6YWV - chains A and 1 of the 43 polymer chains in the assembly; structure by electron microscopy, 3.03 A resolution.

[Chain A]
Molecule: 23 S rRNA
Organism: Neurospora crassa OR74A
Sequence (3464 nucleotides; each row starts with the number of its first residue; note: 28 numbers in that range are skipped by the numbering (no residue carries them; nothing is unmodelled there); a row labelled like 1655A-1655Z holds insertion residues (1655A, then the next letters in order)):
     1 AAAUGUAAUGGAUAUAAAGCUUAUGUUUAUAUAUAUAGACAUAUAUAAGU
    51 AUAUAAAGAGACUACUACCAAUAGCUACACUAUGUAUUAAGGAGAGUAUA
   101 ACUUAAUUUAUGUUUAUGAUUUUAUCAUACCCCUAAAAAUGACACCGAGG
   151 AGCAAGGGUCGGGUUAGCAUCCUGGUUCGUACACCUUGGUGACCUAGGCU
   201 AGUACCAGGUCCCCCUCUAAGGGACUUGUCCCCCUCUAAGGGACUUGCGU
   251 CGGUCCUAUCCUAGGCCGAAUAGGUGAAUAAAUACUUACGGACGGCCUUG
   301 GUCUGUCCUAGAGGUUAUCAACAUAUGAACUCUUAGAGAAAUUACUUAAU
   351 AAACGAAGUGAAUUGAAAUAUCUUAUUAACUUCAGGAAAAGAAAUCAAAC
   401 GAGAUUCUAUGAUUAGUGUGAACGAAAAUAGAGCAGCCUAUUAAAAUAAG
   451 UAAAAUGGCUUUAAAGCUGUUUGAAUAUUGUGGGGAACCUUCCUCAAAGG
   501 CUAAAUAUAAUACAUGAGUUACAGAGAAAAGUACCGUGAGGGAAAGCUUU
   551 GAAAUAGUAGUUUUAUAAGCAGCUCAAGCAAUAAGAAAGCGAGAGCGUAC
   601 CUUUUGCAUAAUGGGUCACCAAGUUAAUUUUAGAUGCGAGCGAAUUUAUU
   651 UAUGUUUUUACUGAUUAAACAAUAUAAUGAAUCAUAAUUAUUUUUGUAAC
   701 GAGUAUUAGUAUUAAAUCUUAAUUUAAUAUUAGUAUAAGUUUUCAGUAUG
   751 GCGGCUACAUAGCAUAAUCUAUGCAGCCAGCCAAUAAUUGGAUUUCCAAU
   801 CCAAUUUCGGUAAUAAAUAGAUGUGCAUAGUUAAACCGAUCAUUAAAAUA
   851 AUGAAUAGUGUCUAAAGUUAGACCCGAAGCCUGGUGAUCUUACUAUAGUC
   901 AGGACUAUAAAGGUCCGAACGGGUUAUCGUUGCAAAGAUAUCCGAAGAAC
   951 UAUGGUAAGCGAGUGAAAGACAACACUGACUAGGAUAGCUGGUUUUCUGC
  1001 GAAACCUAUAAUAGUAGGCAAUUUAAGUAACAUCUUAGUAGGUACAGAAC
  1051 UUAAUCUCAGACAAGAUGUAGAUUUUCAUACCUAUGUUUAGGUAUGAAAU
  1101 GCAUUUUUUUUUGUAUACAUCGGGGGAUCGUGAAGAUUUUAUCGGUGAGU
  1151 AUGUAGACUCGGAAUGACAAAGAUGAAUCUUGAAUAAUCAGACAUAGAAU
  1201 GAUAAGGUUGUAUGUCAAAAGGGAAACAGCCCAGAACAAGAGUUAAGGUU
  1251 CCAAAAUUAUUAUUAAGUGAAAUAAAGAAAGUUUUUAUAUAAGUCGACAA
  1301 GAAGAUGGGCUUGGAAGCAGCCAUAAUUUAAAGAUCUCGUAACAGAGCAC
  1351 UUGUUAAAUCUUAAAAGCAUCGAAAAUUUAACGGAUCUAAAUAAUAUACC
  1401 GAAACCUUGUCCAUAUGUAACAUUAGUAAUAAUAUGCUAUUAAUGUUAUU
  1451 UGAUGGGGUAGCAGAACGUUGAGUGAAUCUUAGAUUUUUUUUUUAUAACU
  1501 AAAUAUAGAUGAUAACUCAAGUGAGAAUGGUGACAUGAGUAACAAAAAAG
  1551 AGUUUAAGGUACCUAAAAGGUAUCUUAGAGUCUCGCCUAAAGCUUAUGGC
  1601 UACGUCAAGUAACGGCCUCUAAGUUUAUAAUCUGAAGAUUAUGACGAUGA
  1651 GAAAA
1655A-1655Z UAACGCGCAGAAGUGCGCUGCUUUGA
1656A-1656B UA
  1676 CUU
  1687 AUGGUACCAACAUUUAAAAGUGAAAAUUGUGCAGGAAGGAUCAGUAUCCU
  1737 UUCAUUCUUAUGUGGGGGAGUGGACAAAACUGAACAGAGUGUAUCUGAAC
  1787 ACAGAUGAGUCCACACCCCCCCCCAUGUAAUGAAUGAAUGACAAACCGUA
  1837 CCUAGAAUCUGAAACAAGUAAGCUAGUAGAGAAUACGAAGGCGUGAAUGA
  1887 GAUAACAAUCAUAAAGGAACUCGGCAAACUAACUACCGUAACUUAGGGAU
  1937 AAGGAGAGCUCAUUAGUCUCGAUUAAUACGAGUAAAAAGGAAGAAGCAUG
  1987 GAAUAUUGUUGUACGACUGUUUAAUUAAAACAAAGCACUUUGCAAAAAGA
  2037 CGAUAAGUCUAAGUAUUGAGUGUGAUUUCUGCCCGAUGCCGGCUGGUUAA
  2087 CGAAUUUUCUAAAUUGAAAAAAAAUUUGGUUUCAGAGGAACCCCCGGUUA
  2137 AUGGCGGCCUUAGCGUGAGGGUCCUAAGGUAGCGAAAUGCCUUGGCCGUU
  2187 AAAUGCGGUCUUGCAUGAAUGAUGUAACGAUACAACAGCUGUCUCUAUGA
  2237 UUGACUCAGUGAAAUUGGAAUAACUGUGCAGAUACAGUUUACCUCUAGUU
  2287 AGACGAGAAGACCCUAUGCAGCUUUACUGUUACUAAUUAUUGAAUACGAU
  2337 UCUGAAAAUUUCCAGUGUAAAAGGUAAUCGAUAAGAUAUAAUUGAAACAC
  2387 CUUUAUUUUUCUAUCGUAUUAUUAAACCUUAAAUUAAGGAACAAUUGUUA
  2437 GAAGACAGUUUAUGCGGGGCACAGGCCCCAUAAAGAGUAAAUGGGUGUGU
  2487 CUAAAAUUUAUAAAUUUAUGUUUGCAAUUUUUUAUAGUGAUUAUAUAUCA
  2537 AAUCAUCUUUAUGCUAUUCAUAGAGUGUAUUUAUUAUAUUCCUUGGGUAC
  2587 AGUAUAAAAAUUAUAUAUGUAUUAAUUUACAUAUAUUUUUUCUAAGAAAU
  2637 UAGGUAAGAUUUUGUUUAUAGAGAAAUUAGAUGUAAAAAAAAAAUCUUAU
  2687 GAGGGCGGUAUUUAAUAAUCCGCUUCUAAUAUUUUUUUGUAGUUAUUAUU
  2737 AUAAAUUUAAUAAUAAUCAUGUUUAUUACUUAAAAAGCUUAAUGGCUUAA
  2787 UCUUGCCUUACUGUUUGAUUAACAACAAAUCUUACAGUCGCGUAAGCGGG
  2837 GCAUAGGAUCACAAGAUACAAAAAGGAAAGAUCUUGGAUUUUUGGAAAAG
  2887 CUACGCUAGGGAUAACAGGCUAAUUUGCGCAAGAGUGUACAAAAUGAGUG
  2937 CGCGGUUUGGCACCUCGAUGUCGGCUUGACUAAUCCUCAUGGAUGCAGAA
  2987 ACUAUGUAGGGUACGACUGUUCGUCGAUUAAAAAGUUACAUGAGCUGGGU
  3037 UAAAUACGUCGUGAGACAGUAUGGUUUCUAUCUUCUAGAGGGAAUUAGAA
  3087 UAUAAUAAGGAUUAACCUUUGUACGAAAGGAACAUGGGGUACUAUUGUUA
  3137 UACCUAGUUGUAUAACAGUUUUAUUAACCUCUGGUUUACCUGUUGUUUAU
  3187 GUGCCUUAUAUUAAUUUCAUGUGUGAUGCUCCGCAAGGAUAUUACAGGGA
  3237 UGUUACCGUCACUUGAGUAAAUACAAUAGCAUAAGCAUGGCAGGAAAGCU
  3287 AAGUUAGUCAAAAAUAAGUGCUGAAAGCAUAUAGGCACGAAAUUUACCUU
  3337 AAGAUAUUUCUUAAAUAUACGUAAGAAAAUAUUACGUUAAUAGGCUUAGU
  3387 UUGUAAUAAUCUAGAGAUUUUAAGGAACUAAGUACUAAUUUUAUAAAAAA
  3437 CUGAAUGAUUAAUAUAUCUUACAUUUUC
Unresolved in the structure: 1-4, 35-40, 121-309, 646-817, 1084-1089, 1126-1138, 1433-1437, 1655A-1655Z, 1656A-1656B, 1687, 1728-1828, 1918-1919, 1943-1980, 2066-2207, 2336-2398, 2449-2459, 2493-2504, 2525-2528, 2557-2579, 2599-2628, 2695-2703, 2738-2743, 3138-3147, 3194-3231, 3391-3407, 3460-3464
Bound ions: Mg2+ site 1 near A105 (its only coordinating residue here); Mg2+ site 2 near A328 (its only coordinating residue here); Mg2+ site 3 near A335 (its only coordinating residue here); Mg2+ site 4: A335, G336; K+ site 1 near A367 (its only coordinating residue here); Mg2+ site 5 near G411 (its only coordinating residue here); K+ site 2 near A415 (its only coordinating residue here); Mg2+ site 6: A453, G466; Mg2+ site 7 near A453 (its only coordinating residue here); K+ site 3 near A465 (its only coordinating residue here); Mg2+ site 8: A486, A2859; Mg2+ site 9 near A497 (its only coordinating residue here); 99 more Mg2+ sites not listed; 19 more K+ sites not listed
Residues lining bound ligands:
  - NAD (nicotinamide-adenine-dinucleotide): A2755, G2757, U2759, U2760
  - spermine (SPM): U1249, U1250, C1251, A1270, A1271, C1382, G1383, G1384, A1385, U1392

[Chain 1]
Name: Mitochondrial large ribosomal subunit YmL35
Organism: Neurospora crassa OR74A
UniProt: Q7RXV8 (Q7RXV8_NEUCR); residues 1-449 here = UniProt positions 1-449
Amino-acid sequence (449 residues; each row starts with the number of its first residue):
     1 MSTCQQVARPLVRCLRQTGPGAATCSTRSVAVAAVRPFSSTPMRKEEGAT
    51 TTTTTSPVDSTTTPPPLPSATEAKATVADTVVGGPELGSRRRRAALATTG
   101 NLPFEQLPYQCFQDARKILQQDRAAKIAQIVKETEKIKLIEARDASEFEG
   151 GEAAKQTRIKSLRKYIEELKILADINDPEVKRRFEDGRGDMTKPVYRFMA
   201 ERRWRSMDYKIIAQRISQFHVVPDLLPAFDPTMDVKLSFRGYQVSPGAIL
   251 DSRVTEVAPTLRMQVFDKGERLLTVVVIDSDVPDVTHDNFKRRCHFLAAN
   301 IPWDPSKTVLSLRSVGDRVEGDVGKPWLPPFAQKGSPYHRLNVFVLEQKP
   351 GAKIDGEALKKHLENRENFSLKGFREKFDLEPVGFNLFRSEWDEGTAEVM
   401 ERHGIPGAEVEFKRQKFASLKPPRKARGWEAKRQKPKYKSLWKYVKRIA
Unresolved in the structure: 1-82

[Chain A / chain 1 interface]
Residue-residue contacts (139):
  U413(A) - Lys439(1)  base contact
  U413(A) - Ser440(1)  base contact
  A421(A) - Tyr444(1)  hydrogen bond to the phosphate
  A422(A) - Lys443(1)  hydrogen bond to the base
  U629(A) - Pro436(1)  hydrogen bond to the sugar
  U629(A) - Lys437(1)  hydrogen bond to the sugar
  U629(A) - Lys439(1)  phosphate contact
  U630(A) - Pro436(1)  phosphate contact
  U630(A) - Lys437(1)  sugar contact
  U630(A) - Lys439(1)  salt bridge to the phosphate
  A833(A) - Arg447(1)  hydrogen bond to the phosphate
  A834(A) - Arg447(1)  salt bridge to the phosphate
  A850(A) - Lys413(1)  hydrogen bond to the phosphate
  A851(A) - Lys413(1)  salt bridge to the phosphate
  A851(A) - Lys416(1)  phosphate contact
  U852(A) - Lys416(1)  salt bridge to the phosphate
  A866(A) - Lys437(1)  sugar contact
  G867(A) - Lys437(1)  sugar contact
  G867(A) - Tyr438(1)  sugar contact
  U868(A) - Ser440(1)  sugar contact
  A1016(A) - Trp429(1)  phosphate contact
  A1016(A) - Arg433(1)  phosphate contact
  G1017(A) - Gly428(1)  hydrogen bond to the phosphate
  G1017(A) - Trp429(1)  sugar contact
  G1017(A) - Lys432(1)  phosphate contact
  G1017(A) - Arg433(1)  salt bridge to the phosphate
  G1018(A) - Arg427(1)  hydrogen bond to the phosphate
  G1018(A) - Gly428(1)  phosphate contact
  G1018(A) - Lys432(1)  salt bridge to the phosphate
  C1019(A) - Arg427(1)  salt bridge to the phosphate
  U1181(A) - Pro423(1)  sugar contact
  G1182(A) - Lys425(1)  salt bridge to the phosphate
  A1183(A) - Lys425(1)  salt bridge to the phosphate
  A1183(A) - Lys435(1)  salt bridge to the phosphate
  A1184(A) - Lys435(1)  salt bridge to the phosphate
  U1185(A) - Lys437(1)  salt bridge to the phosphate
  U2508(A) - Arg91(1)  sugar contact
  U2509(A) - Arg91(1)  hydrogen bond to the sugar
  G2510(A) - Thr99(1)  sugar contact
  G2510(A) - Gly100(1)  base contact
  G2510(A) - Leu102(1)  hydrogen bond to the base
  G2510(A) - Leu107(1)  base contact
  C2511(A) - Arg91(1)  salt bridge to the phosphate
  C2511(A) - Arg92(1)  hydrogen bond to the base
  C2511(A) - Ala95(1)  base contact
  C2511(A) - Leu96(1)  base contact
  C2511(A) - Thr99(1)  hydrogen bond to the base
  C2511(A) - Gly100(1)  hydrogen bond to the base
  C2511(A) - Arg182(1)  hydrogen bond to the sugar
  A2512(A) - Leu87(1)  base contact
  A2512(A) - Gly88(1)  sugar contact
  A2512(A) - Ser89(1)  sugar contact
  A2512(A) - Arg92(1)  hydrogen bond to the base
  A2512(A) - Arg182(1)  salt bridge to the phosphate
  A2512(A) - Asp186(1)  hydrogen bond to the sugar
  A2513(A) - Glu185(1)  hydrogen bond to the sugar
  U2514(A) - Arg203(1)  sugar contact
  U2517(A) - Tyr242(1)  phosphate contact
  U2517(A) - Gln243(1)  phosphate contact
  U2518(A) - Tyr242(1)  hydrogen bond to the phosphate
  U2524(A) - Arg318(1)  sugar contact
  A2529(A) - Arg240(1)  phosphate contact
  A2529(A) - Thr260(1)  hydrogen bond to the phosphate
  A2529(A) - Ser311(1)  sugar contact
  A2529(A) - Arg313(1)  salt bridge to the phosphate
  U2530(A) - Ser238(1)  hydrogen bond to the phosphate
  U2530(A) - Gly241(1)  phosphate contact
  U2530(A) - Thr260(1)  hydrogen bond to the phosphate
  U2530(A) - Val309(1)  phosphate contact
  A2531(A) - Arg262(1)  salt bridge to the phosphate
  U2532(A) - Pro85(1)  sugar contact
  A2533(A) - Pro85(1)  sugar contact
  A2533(A) - Gly88(1)  sugar contact
  U2534(A) - Ser89(1)  phosphate contact
  U2534(A) - Arg90(1)  hydrogen bond to the phosphate
  C2535(A) - Arg90(1)  salt bridge to the phosphate
  A2673(A) - Lys164(1)  sugar contact
  U2686(A) - Asn289(1)  base contact
  U2686(A) - Phe290(1)  hydrogen bond to the base
  U2686(A) - Arg292(1)  hydrogen bond to the phosphate
  G2687(A) - Arg292(1)  salt bridge to the phosphate
  G2687(A) - Ser370(1)  hydrogen bond to the phosphate
  G2687(A) - Lys372(1)  salt bridge to the phosphate
  G2687(A) - Gly373(1)  sugar contact
  A2688(A) - Ser370(1)  hydrogen bond to the phosphate
  G2689(A) - Asn365(1)  hydrogen bond to the base
  G2689(A) - Arg366(1)  salt bridge to the phosphate
  G2689(A) - Glu367(1)  hydrogen bond to the base
  G2689(A) - Asn368(1)  base contact
  A2704(A) - Glu367(1)  base contact
  A2704(A) - Asn368(1)  base contact
  U2705(A) - His287(1)  hydrogen bond to the base
  U2713(A) - Glu376(1)  hydrogen bond to the sugar
  A2714(A) - Glu376(1)  sugar contact
  G2725(A) - Gly150(1)  phosphate contact
  G2725(A) - Thr157(1)  hydrogen bond to the sugar
  A2727(A) - Thr157(1)  hydrogen bond to the sugar
  A2727(A) - Arg158(1)  sugar contact
  A2727(A) - Ser161(1)  hydrogen bond to the sugar
  G2728(A) - Arg158(1)  salt bridge to the phosphate
  G2728(A) - Ser161(1)  hydrogen bond to the sugar
  G2728(A) - Leu162(1)  phosphate contact
  G2728(A) - Tyr165(1)  sugar contact
  U2729(A) - Glu133(1)  phosphate contact
  U2729(A) - Lys136(1)  salt bridge to the phosphate
  U2729(A) - Tyr165(1)  sugar contact
  U2730(A) - Gln129(1)  phosphate contact
  A2746(A) - Lys136(1)  phosphate contact
  A2746(A) - Arg143(1)  phosphate contact
  U2747(A) - Arg143(1)  salt bridge to the phosphate
  U2747(A) - Arg158(1)  salt bridge to the phosphate
  A2748(A) - Glu149(1)  phosphate contact
  U2756(A) - Lys126(1)  hydrogen bond to the base
  U2756(A) - Leu172(1)  sugar contact
  U2756(A) - Ile175(1)  sugar contact
  U2756(A) - Asn176(1)  base contact
  G2757(A) - Arg202(1)  salt bridge to the phosphate
  G2803(A) - Phe417(1)  sugar contact
  G2803(A) - Ser419(1)  phosphate contact
  A2804(A) - Ser419(1)  phosphate contact
  A2804(A) - Leu420(1)  hydrogen bond to the phosphate
  A2804(A) - Lys421(1)  phosphate contact
  U2805(A) - Lys421(1)  salt bridge to the phosphate
  A2807(A) - Lys421(1)  salt bridge to the phosphate
  A2807(A) - Pro422(1)  hydrogen bond to the base
  A2807(A) - Arg424(1)  hydrogen bond to the sugar
  A2811(A) - Arg427(1)  salt bridge to the phosphate
  C2812(A) - Arg427(1)  salt bridge to the phosphate
  C2812(A) - Gly428(1)  sugar contact
  A2820(A) - Arg414(1)  sugar contact
  U2829(A) - Gln214(1)  hydrogen bond to the base
  U2829(A) - Arg215(1)  hydrogen bond to the base
  A2830(A) - Gln214(1)  base contact
  A2830(A) - Arg215(1)  hydrogen bond to the sugar
  A2830(A) - Gln218(1)  hydrogen bond to the sugar
  A2831(A) - Gln218(1)  hydrogen bond to the sugar
  A2831(A) - Phe219(1)  sugar contact
  A2831(A) - Arg389(1)  salt bridge to the phosphate
  G2832(A) - Tyr338(1)  hydrogen bond to the phosphate
Other interface residues (no listed pair), chain A (78 interface residues in all): U2515, A2674, A2685, U2724, U2726, A2745, U2802, U2819, C2821
Other interface residues (no listed pair), chain 1 (100 interface residues in all): Pro103, Phe104, Lys132, Glu135, Glu147, Ala153, Ala154, Lys160, Arg188, Ala418, Ala426, Glu430

[Overview]
Chain A and chain 1 form an interface of 78 and 100 residues respectively; the contacts include 44 hydrogen
bonds and 30 salt bridges. Among the polar pairs are A422(A)-Lys443(1), G2510(A)-Leu102(1) and
C2511(A)-Arg92(1). Bound to chain A: NAD and spermine.
Chain A is 23 S rRNA and chain 1 is Mitochondrial large ribosomal subunit YmL35, both from Neurospora crassa
OR74A; the structure, The structure of the Atp25 bound assembly intermediate of the mitoribosome from
Neurospora crassa, was determined by electron microscopy, deposited together with 6YW5, 6YWE, 6YWS, 6YWX and
6YWY.
